PDB entry 9EIT | electron microscopy, 3.35 A resolution | chains I and M of the 12 polymer chains in the assembly

== Chain I ==
Molecule: NCS.1 Heavy Chain
Organism: Homo sapiens
Chain sequence (117 residues; each row starts with the number of its first residue):
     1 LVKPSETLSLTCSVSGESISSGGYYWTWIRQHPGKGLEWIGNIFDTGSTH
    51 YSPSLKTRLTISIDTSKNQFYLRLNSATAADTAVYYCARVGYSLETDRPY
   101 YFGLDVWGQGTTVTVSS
Disulfide bonds: Cys12-Cys87

== Chain M ==
Molecule: NCS.1 Light Chain
Organism: Homo sapiens
Chain sequence (112 residues; each row starts with the number of its first residue):
     1 DIVMTQSPLSLPVTPGEPASISCRSSQSLLHSNGYTYLDWYLQKPGQSPQ
    51 LLIYLASNRASGVPDRFSGSGSGTYFTLKISRVEAEDVGVYYCMQAVQTP
   101 WTFGQGTKVEIK

== Chain I / chain M interface ==
Residue-residue contacts - 28 pairs, chain I then chain M:
  Gln31(I) with Gln43(M), hydrogen bond; Tyr92(M), hydrogen bond
  Gly36(I) with Tyr92(M)
  Leu37(I) with Pro49(M), hydrophobic; Tyr92(M), hydrophobic; Phe103(M), hydrophobic
  Trp39(I) with Thr99(M); Pro100(M), hydrophobic; Trp101(M)
  Pro53(I) with Pro100(M)
  Tyr86(I) with Gln43(M), hydrogen bond; Ser48(M)
  Val90(I) with Trp101(M), hydrophobic
  Leu94(I) with Tyr37(M)
  Pro99(I) with Asn33(M)
  Tyr101(I) with Tyr37(M), hydrophobic; Asp39(M), hydrogen bond; Tyr54(M); Leu55(M), hydrophobic; Met94(M); Ala96(M); Trp101(M), hydrophobic
  Gly103(I) with Asp39(M); Tyr41(M), hydrogen bond (backbone-side chain); Leu51(M)
  Leu104(I) with Tyr41(M); Met94(M), hydrophobic
  Trp107(I) with Pro49(M), hydrophobic
Also at the interface, not in a pair above, chain I (22 interface residues in all): Ile29, Lys35, Glu38, Asn42, Tyr51, Tyr92, Phe102, Asp105, Gly108
Also at the interface, not in a pair above, chain M (21 interface residues in all): Asp1, His31, Tyr35, Gln47

== Summary ==
22 residues of chain I face 21 of chain M across their interface, with 5 hydrogen bonds. Polar pairs include
Gln31(I)-Gln43(M), Gln31(I)-Tyr92(M) and Tyr86(I)-Gln43(M).
Here chain I is NCS.1 Heavy Chain and chain M is NCS.1 Light Chain, both from Homo sapiens. Entry 9EIT (NCS.1
Fab in complex with N5 NA of A/shorebird/Delaware Bay/309/2016 (DB16, H10N5) -- 4 Fabs) was determined by
electron microscopy (same publication as 9EJE, 9EJF and 9O9V).
